PDB entry 9CL3 | electron microscopy, 2.59 A resolution | chains Ba and Ca of the 9 polymer chains in the assembly

[Chain Ba]
Protein: Particulate methane monooxygenase gamma subunit
From: Methylococcus capsulatus str. Bath
Notes: EC 1.14.13.25
UniProt: Q603F1 (Q603F1_METCA); residues 42-280 here correspond to UniProt positions 13-251 (UniProt number = residue number - 29)
Chain sequence (239 residues; each row starts with the number of its first residue):
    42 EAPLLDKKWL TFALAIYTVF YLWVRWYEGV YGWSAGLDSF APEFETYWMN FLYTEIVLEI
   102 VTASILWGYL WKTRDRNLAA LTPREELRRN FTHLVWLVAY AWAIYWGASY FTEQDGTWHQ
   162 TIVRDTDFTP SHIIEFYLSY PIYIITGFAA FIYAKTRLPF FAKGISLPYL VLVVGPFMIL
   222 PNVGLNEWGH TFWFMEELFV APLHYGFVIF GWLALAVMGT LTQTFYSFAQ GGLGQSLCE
Metal / ion sites: Cu ion: Asn-227, His-231, His-245
Ligand contacts:
  - A1A0P ((2R)-3-{[(R)-(2-aminoethoxy)(hydroxy)phosphoryl]oxy}-2-(hexadecanoyloxy)propyl (9Z)-heptadec-9-enoate), molecule 1: Leu-46, Lys-48, Leu-51, Leu-55, Trp-143
  - A1A0P, molecule 2: Lys-49, Trp-50, Phe-53, Leu-99, Thr-103, Ile-106, Leu-107, Tyr-110
  - A1A0P, molecule 3: Trp-50, Phe-53, Ala-54, Ile-57, Tyr-58, Phe-61, Thr-103, Leu-107, Tyr-110, Leu-111, Glu-126, Arg-129, Arg-130, Thr-133, Val-136, Trp-137, Ile-183, Thr-187, Tyr-194, Arg-198
  - A1A0P, molecule 4: Thr-59, Leu-63, Arg-66, Trp-67, Gly-70, Val-71, Trp-143, Tyr-146, Trp-147, Tyr-151
  - A1A0P, molecule 5: Val-60, Phe-61, Trp-64, Tyr-68, Tyr-72, Thr-87, Tyr-88, Asn-91, Phe-92, Thr-95, Glu-96, Leu-99, Glu-100, Leu-179, Ile-183
  - A1A0P, molecule 6: Ser-80, Phe-81, Leu-93, Tyr-94, Ile-97, Ile-101, Asp-168, Phe-169, Tyr-178, Leu-221, Pro-222, Val-224
  - A1A0P, molecule 7: Ile-97, Glu-100, Trp-108, Tyr-178, Pro-182, Ile-185, Ile-186, Leu-221
  - A1A0P, molecule 8: Ile-101, Ser-105, Trp-108, Trp-112, Ile-193
  - A1A0P, molecule 9: Trp-108, Trp-112, Phe-189, Phe-192, Ile-193, Lys-196, Ile-206, Leu-211, Val-214, Val-215
  - A1A0P, molecule 10: Leu-208, Leu-211, Val-212, Val-215, Gly-216, Met-219, Phe-251, Trp-253, Leu-254
  - A1A0P, molecule 11: Asn-223, Leu-226, Trp-229, Phe-233, Trp-234, Gly-247, Ile-250, Phe-251
  - A1A0P, molecule 12: Trp-234, Phe-235, Pro-243, Tyr-246
  - A1A0P, molecule 13: Phe-235, Leu-239, Val-241, Ala-242, Pro-243, Tyr-246, Ile-250, Trp-253

[Chain Ca]
Protein: Particulate methane monooxygenase beta subunit
From: Methylococcus capsulatus str. Bath
Notes: EC 1.14.18.3
UniProt: Q607G3 (PMOA_METCA); residues 13-253 here correspond to UniProt positions 6-246 (UniProt number = residue number - 7)
Chain sequence (241 residues; numbered 13 to 253; the number before each row is that of its first residue):
    13 SAVRSHAEAV QVSRTIDWMA LFVVFFVIVG SYHIHAMLTM GDWDFWSDWK DRRLWVTVTP
    73 IVLVTFPAAV QSYLWERYRL PWGATVCVLG LLLGEWINRY FNFWGWTYFP INFVFPASLV
   133 PGAIILDTVL MLSGSYLFTA IVGAMGWGLI FYPGNWPIIA PLHVPVEYNG MLMSIADIQG
   193 YNYVRTGTPE YIRMVEKGTL RTFGKDVAPV SAFFSAFMSI LIYFMWHFIG RWFSNERFLQ
   253 S
Ligand contacts:
  - A1A0P ((2R)-3-{[(R)-(2-aminoethoxy)(hydroxy)phosphoryl]oxy}-2-(hexadecanoyloxy)propyl (9Z)-heptadec-9-enoate), molecule 1: Gln-23, Thr-27, Trp-30, Met-31, Leu-33, Phe-34, Phe-37, Phe-38
  - A1A0P, molecule 2: Arg-26, Trp-30, Leu-33, Phe-37, Leu-105
  - A1A0P, molecule 3: Phe-38, Ile-109, Phe-113, Gly-117, Trp-118, Tyr-120
  - A1A0P, molecule 4: His-47, Thr-51, Trp-55, Leu-66, Thr-69, Val-70, Ile-73, Val-74, Thr-77, Met-206, Thr-211, Phe-226, Phe-229, Met-230, Leu-233, Ile-234
  - A1A0P, molecule 5: Arg-64, Ile-137, Val-154, Met-157, Gly-158, Leu-161, Ile-162, Tyr-164, Pro-165, Trp-168, Ala-220, Pro-221, Ala-224, Phe-225
  - A1A0P, molecule 6: Val-141, Leu-144, Ser-145, Phe-150, Val-154
  - A1A0P, molecule 7: Ser-145, Ser-147, Leu-149, Phe-150, Ile-153
  - A1A0P, molecule 8: Leu-149, Leu-233, Ile-234, Phe-236, Met-237, Trp-238, Phe-240, Ile-241, Arg-243, Trp-244, Phe-245, Arg-249, Phe-250, Leu-251, Gln-252, Ser-253
  - A1A0P, molecule 9: Met-157, Gly-216, Lys-217, Asp-218, Pro-221, Val-222, Phe-225
  - A1A0P, molecule 10: Lys-217, Pro-221, Phe-225

[Interface between chain Ba and chain Ca]
Contacting residue pairs (32; chain Ba residue first):
  Arg-165(Ba) with Arg-213(Ca); Phe-215(Ca)
  Asp-166(Ba) with Phe-215(Ca)
  Thr-167(Ba) with Phe-215(Ca)
  Asp-168(Ba) with Phe-215(Ca); Asp-218(Ca); Val-222(Ca)
  Leu-211(Ba) with Leu-149(Ca), hydrophobic
  Met-219(Ba) with Phe-229(Ca), hydrophobic; Ile-232(Ca), hydrophobic
  Pro-222(Ba) with Phe-229(Ca)
  Asn-223(Ba) with Phe-229(Ca)
  Leu-226(Ba) with Phe-226(Ca), hydrophobic; Phe-229(Ca), hydrophobic
  Trp-229(Ba) with Arg-65(Ca); Thr-69(Ca), hydrogen bond; Val-222(Ca); Phe-226(Ca), hydrophobic
  His-231(Ba) with Arg-213(Ca), hydrogen bond
  Thr-232(Ba) with Thr-211(Ca), hydrogen bond (backbone-side chain); Arg-213(Ca); Thr-214(Ca); Phe-215(Ca)
  Phe-233(Ba) with Arg-65(Ca); Leu-66(Ca), hydrophobic
  Phe-235(Ba) with Arg-213(Ca)
  Met-236(Ba) with Thr-211(Ca); Arg-213(Ca), hydrogen bond (backbone-side chain)
  Glu-237(Ba) with Arg-213(Ca)
  Glu-238(Ba) with Arg-213(Ca), salt bridge
  Phe-251(Ba) with Phe-229(Ca), hydrophobic; Leu-233(Ca), hydrophobic
Interface residues without a listed pair, chain Ba (22 interface residues in all): Val-215, Phe-218, Gly-225, Glu-228
Interface residues without a listed pair, chain Ca (18 interface residues in all): Ile-153, Leu-212, Ser-223, Phe-225

[Overview]
The interface between chain Ba and chain Ca involves 22 residues on one side and 18 on the other; the contacts
include 4 hydrogen bonds and 1 salt bridge. Polar contacts include Glu-238(Ba)/Arg-213(Ca),
Trp-229(Ba)/Thr-69(Ca) and His-231(Ba)/Arg-213(Ca).
Chain Ba is Particulate methane monooxygenase gamma subunit and chain Ca is Particulate methane monooxygenase
beta subunit, both from Methylococcus capsulatus str. Bath; the structure, Particulate methane monooxygenase
in unwashed native membranes, was determined by electron microscopy together with 9CL1, 9CL2, 9CL4, 9CL5 and
9CL6 from the same study.
